PDB entry 6RY7 | X-ray diffraction, 1.30 A resolution | chain A

[Chain A]
Name: Mannan endo-1,6-alpha-mannosidase
Source organism: Chaetomium thermophilum (strain DSM 1495 / CBS 144.50 / IMI 039719)
Notes: EC 3.2.1.101
UniProtKB: G0S3F2 (G0S3F2_CHATD); residue numbers follow UniProt; this construct covers 30-449
Amino-acid sequence (443 residues; row label = number of the first residue in the row):
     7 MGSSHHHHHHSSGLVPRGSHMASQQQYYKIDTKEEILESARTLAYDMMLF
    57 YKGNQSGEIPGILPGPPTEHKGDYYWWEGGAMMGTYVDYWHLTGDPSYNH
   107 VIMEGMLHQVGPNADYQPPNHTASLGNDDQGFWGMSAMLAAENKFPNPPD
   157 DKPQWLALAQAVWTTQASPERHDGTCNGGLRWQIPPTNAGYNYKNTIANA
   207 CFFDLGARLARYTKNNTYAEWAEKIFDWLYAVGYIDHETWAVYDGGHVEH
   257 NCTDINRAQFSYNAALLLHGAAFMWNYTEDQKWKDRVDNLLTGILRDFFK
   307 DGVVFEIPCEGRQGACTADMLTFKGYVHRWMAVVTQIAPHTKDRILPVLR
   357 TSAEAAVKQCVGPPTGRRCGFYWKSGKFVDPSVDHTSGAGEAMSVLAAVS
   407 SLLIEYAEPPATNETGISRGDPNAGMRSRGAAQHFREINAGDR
Disordered / not traced: 7-31, 442-449
Disulfides: Cys182-Cys258, Cys315-Cys322, Cys366-Cys375
Sequence notes: initiating methionine (7); expression tag (8-29)
Bound ions: Ca2+: Asp79, Glu285, His391
From the paper describing this entry:
  - catalytic residues: Asp134, Asp135 (proposed by the authors, not directly observed)

[In short]
Asp79, Glu285 and His391 form the Ca2+ site. The paper reports catalytic residues Asp134 and Asp135.
Chain A is Mannan endo-1,6-alpha-mannosidase (Chaetomium thermophilum (strain DSM 1495 / CBS 144.50 / IMI
039719)); the structure, Crystal structure of Dfg5 from Chaetomium thermophilum in complex with laminaribiose,
was determined by X-ray diffraction, deposited together with 6RY0, 6RY1, 6RY2, 6RY5 and 6RY6.
